Entry 8JXW (electron microscopy, 3.01 A resolution); this record covers chains B and C of the 5 polymer chains in the assembly.

# Chain B
Molecule: Guanine nucleotide-binding protein G(i) subunit alpha-1
From: Homo sapiens
Reference sequence: P63096 (GNAI1_HUMAN); numbering as in UniProt (aligned over 1-354)
Chain sequence (354 residues; row label = number of the first residue in the row):
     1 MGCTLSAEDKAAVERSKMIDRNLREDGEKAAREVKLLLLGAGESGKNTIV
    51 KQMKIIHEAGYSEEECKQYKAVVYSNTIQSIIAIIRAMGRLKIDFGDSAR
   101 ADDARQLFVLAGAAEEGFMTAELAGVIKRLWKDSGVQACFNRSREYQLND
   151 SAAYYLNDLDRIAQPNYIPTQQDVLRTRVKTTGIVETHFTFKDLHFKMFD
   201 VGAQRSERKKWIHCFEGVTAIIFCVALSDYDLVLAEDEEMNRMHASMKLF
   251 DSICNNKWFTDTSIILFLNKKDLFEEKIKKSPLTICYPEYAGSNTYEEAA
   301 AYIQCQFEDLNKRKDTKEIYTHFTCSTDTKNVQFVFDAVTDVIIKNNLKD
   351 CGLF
Not modelled in the structure: 1-2, 56-181, 235-239, 354
Differences from the reference sequence: engineered mutation Asn47 (Ser in P63096), Ala203 (Gly in P63096), Ala245 (Glu in P63096), Ser326 (Ala in P63096)
UniProt features mapped onto this chain:
  - region: Lys35 to Lys46, Thr48 (G1 motif), Asp173 to Thr181 (G2 motif), Phe196 to Gly202, Gln204, Arg205 (G3 motif), Ile265 to Asp272 (G4 motif), Thr324, Cys325, Thr327 to Thr329 (G5 motif)
  - binding site (GTP): Glu43 to Lys46, Thr48, Ser151, Leu175 to Thr181, Asp200 to Gly202, Gln204, Asn269 to Asp272
  - binding site (Mg(2+)): Thr181
  - modified residue: Arg178 (ADP-ribosylarginine), Gln204 (Deamidated glutamine), Cys351 (ADP-ribosylcysteine)
  - lipidation: Gly2 (N-myristoyl glycine), Cys3 (S-palmitoyl cysteine)

# Chain C
Molecule: Guanine nucleotide-binding protein G(I)/G(S)/G(T) subunit beta-1
From: Homo sapiens
Reference sequence: P62873 (GBB1_HUMAN); numbering as in UniProt (aligned over 2-340)
Chain sequence (345 residues; row label = number of the first residue in the row; numbers below 1 keep their minus sign (Met-4 is residue -4)):
    -4 MGSLLQSELDQLRQEAEQLKNQIRDARKACADATLSQITNNIDPVGRIQM
    46 RTRRTLRGHLAKIYAMHWGTDSRLLVSASQDGKLIIWDSYTTNKVHAIPL
    96 RSSWVMTCAYAPSGNYVACGGLDNICSIYNLKTREGNVRVSRELAGHTGY
   146 LSCCRFLDDNQIVTSSGDTTCALWDIETGQQTTTFTGHTGDVMSLSLAPD
   196 TRLFVSGACDASAKLWDVREGMCRQTFTGHESDINAICFFPNGNAFATGS
   246 DDATCRLFDLRADQELMTYSHDNIICGITSVSFSKSGRLLLAGYDDFNCN
   296 VWDALKADRAGVLAGHDNRVSCLGVTDDGMAVATGSWDSFLKIWN
Not modelled in the structure: -4 to 4
Differences from the reference sequence: initiating methionine (-4); expression tag (-3 to 1)
UniProt features mapped onto this chain:
  - modified residue: Ser2 (N-acetylserine), His266 (Phosphohistidine)

# How chain B and chain C interact
Contacting residue pairs - 31 pairs, chain B then chain C:
  Ala12(B) with Asn88(C)
  Val13(B) with Asn88(C)
  Arg15(B) with Val90(C), hydrogen bond (side chain-backbone); His91(C)
  Ser16(B) with Asn88(C); Lys89(C), hydrogen bond (side chain-backbone)
  Ile19(B) with Lys89(C); Ala92(C), hydrophobic
  Asp20(B) with Lys89(C), salt bridge
  Leu23(B) with Lys78(C); Ile80(C), hydrophobic
  Asp26(B) with Lys78(C), salt bridge
  Gly27(B) with Leu55(C)
  Thr182(B) with Asn119(C)
  Gly183(B) with Leu117(C); Asn119(C)
  Ile184(B) with Leu117(C)
  Glu186(B) with Trp99(C)
  Gln204(B) with Leu117(C); Tyr145(C)
  Ser206(B) with Asp186(C), hydrogen bond
  Lys210(B) with Tyr145(C)
  Trp211(B) with Leu117(C)
  His213(B) with Lys57(C); Tyr59(C)
  Cys214(B) with Tyr59(C); Trp99(C); Met101(C), hydrophobic
  Phe215(B) with Trp99(C), hydrophobic
  Glu216(B) with Lys57(C), salt bridge
  Trp258(B) with Arg314(C)
Interface residues without a listed pair, chain B (23 interface residues in all): Phe199
Interface residues without a listed pair, chain C (22 interface residues in all): Arg52, Gly53, Gln75, Asp118, Trp332

# Summary
The interface between chain B and chain C involves 23 residues on one side and 22 on the other, with 3
hydrogen bonds and 3 salt bridges. Among the polar pairs are Asp20(B)-Lys89(C), Asp26(B)-Lys78(C) and
Glu216(B)-Lys57(C).
Chain B is Guanine nucleotide-binding protein G(i) subunit alpha-1 and chain C is Guanine nucleotide-binding
protein G(I)/G(S)/G(T) subunit beta-1, both from Homo sapiens; the structure, VUF6884-bound H4R/Gi complex,
was determined by electron microscopy together with 8JXT, 8JXV and 8JXX from the same study.
